Entry 7Y5O (X-ray diffraction, 3.57 A resolution); this record covers chains C and E of the 6 polymer chains in the assembly.

[Chain C]
Name: Histone-binding protein RBBP4
Organism: Homo sapiens
Reference sequence: Q09028 (RBBP4_HUMAN); residue numbers follow UniProt; this construct covers 1-425
Sequence (425 residues; row label = number of the first residue in the row):
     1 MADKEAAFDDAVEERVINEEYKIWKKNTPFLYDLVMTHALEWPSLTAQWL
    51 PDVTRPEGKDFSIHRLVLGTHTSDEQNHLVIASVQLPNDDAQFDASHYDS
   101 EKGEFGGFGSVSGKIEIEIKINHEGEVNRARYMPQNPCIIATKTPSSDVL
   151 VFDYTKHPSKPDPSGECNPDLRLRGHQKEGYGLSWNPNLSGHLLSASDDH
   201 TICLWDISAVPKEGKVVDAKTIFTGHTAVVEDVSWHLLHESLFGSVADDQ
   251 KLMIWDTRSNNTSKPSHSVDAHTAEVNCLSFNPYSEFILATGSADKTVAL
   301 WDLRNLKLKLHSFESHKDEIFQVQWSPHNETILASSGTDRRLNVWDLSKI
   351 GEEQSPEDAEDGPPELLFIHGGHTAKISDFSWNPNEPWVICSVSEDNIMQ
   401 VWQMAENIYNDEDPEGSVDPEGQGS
Not modelled in the structure: 1-6, 412-425
Swiss-Prot annotation at these positions:
  - modified residue: Ala2 (N-acetylalanine), Lys4 (N6-acetyllysine), Ser110 (Phosphoserine), Lys160 (N6-acetyllysine), Ser355 (Phosphoserine)
  - cross-link (Glycyl lysine isopeptide (Lys-Gly)): Lys4 (interchain with G-Cter in SUMO2), Lys160 (interchain with G-Cter in SUMO2)
  - mutagenesis: Val35 (V35A: Loss of interaction with ARMC12), Pro43 (P43A: Loss of interaction with ZNF827 and loss of localization to telomeres; when associated with A-73), Ser73 (S73A: Loss of interaction with ZNF827 and loss of localization to telomeres; when associated with A-43), Glu126 to Asn128 (Loss of interaction with ZNF827), Glu126 (E126A: Loss of interaction with ZNF827 and loss of localization to telomeres; when associated with A-128 and A-179), Asn128 (N128A: Loss of interaction with ZNF827 and loss of localization to telomeres; when associated with A-126 and A-179), Glu179 (E179A: Loss of interaction with ZNF827 and loss of localization to telomeres; when associated with A-126 and A-128), Tyr181 (Y181A: Loss of interaction with ZNF827 and loss of localization to telomeres), Glu231 (E231A: Decreased interaction with ZNF827; when associated with A-277), Asn277 (N277A: Decreased interaction with ZNF827; when associated with A-231), Glu395 (E395A: Decreased interaction with ZNF827)

[Chain E]
Name: Chromatin assembly factor 1 subunit B
Organism: Homo sapiens
Reference sequence: Q13112 (CAF1B_HUMAN); numbering as in UniProt (aligned over 1-419)
Sequence (419 residues; each row starts with the number of its first residue):
     1 MKVITCEIAWHNKEPVYSLDFQHGTAGRIHRLASAGVDTNVRIWKVEKGP
    51 DGKAIVEFLSNLARHTKAVNVVRFSPTGEILASGGDDAVILLWKVNDNKE
   101 PEQIAFQDEDEAQLNKENWTVVKTLRGHLEDVYDICWATDGNLMASASVD
   151 NTAIIWDVSKGQKISIFNEHKSYVQGVTWDPLGQYVATLSCDRVLRVYSI
   201 QKKRVAFNVSKMLSGIGAEGEARSYRMFHDDSMKSFFRRLSFTPDGSLLL
   251 TPAGCVESGENVMNTTYVFSRKNLKRPIAHLPCPGKATLAVRCCPVYFEL
   301 RPVVETGVELMSLPYRLVFAVASEDSVLLYDTQQSFPFGYVSNIHYHTLS
   351 DISWSSDGAFLAISSTDGYCSFVTFEKDELGIPLKEKPVLNMRTPDTAKK
   401 TKSQTHRGSSPGPRPVEGT
Not modelled in the structure: 98-111, 395-419
Swiss-Prot annotation at these positions:
  - modified residue: Thr394 (Phosphothreonine), Ser409 (Phosphoserine), Thr419 (Phosphothreonine)

[Interface between chain C and chain E]
Residue-residue contacts - 12 pairs, chain C then chain E:
  Gly58(C) with Asp51(E)
  Lys59(C) with Asp51(E)
  Asp60(C) with Pro50(E)
  Asn88(C) with Pro50(E)
  Asp89(C) with Arg28(E), salt bridge; Lys377(E)
  Asp90(C) with Arg28(E), salt bridge; Lys48(E); Gly49(E); Gly52(E)
  Ala91(C) with Pro50(E)
  Phe93(C) with Arg28(E)
Other interface residues (no listed pair), chain C (10 interface residues in all): Glu406, Asn410
Other interface residues (no listed pair), chain E (9 interface residues in all): Lys53, Lys385

[Overview]
10 residues of chain C and 9 residues of chain E are in contact, with 2 salt bridges. Polar pairs include
Asp89(C)-Arg28(E) and Asp90(C)-Arg28(E). UniProt lists 11 mutagenesis sites on chain C.
Chain C is Histone-binding protein RBBP4 and chain E is Chromatin assembly factor 1 subunit B, both from Homo
sapiens; the structure, Crystal structure of human CAF-1 core complex in spacegroup P21, was determined by
X-ray diffraction, deposited together with 7Y5K, 7Y5L, 7Y5U, 7Y5V, 7Y5W, 7Y61 and 4 further entries.
